PDB entry 4QVW | X-ray diffraction, 3.00 A resolution | chains B and C of the 28 polymer chains in the assembly

[Chain B]
Name: Proteasome subunit alpha type-3
Source organism: Saccharomyces cerevisiae
Notes: EC 3.4.25.1
UniProt: P23638 (PSA3_YEAST); residues 0-257 here correspond to UniProt positions 1-258 (UniProt number = residue number + 1)
Amino-acid sequence (258 residues; numbered 0 to 257; the number before each row is that of its first residue; numbering starts at 0):
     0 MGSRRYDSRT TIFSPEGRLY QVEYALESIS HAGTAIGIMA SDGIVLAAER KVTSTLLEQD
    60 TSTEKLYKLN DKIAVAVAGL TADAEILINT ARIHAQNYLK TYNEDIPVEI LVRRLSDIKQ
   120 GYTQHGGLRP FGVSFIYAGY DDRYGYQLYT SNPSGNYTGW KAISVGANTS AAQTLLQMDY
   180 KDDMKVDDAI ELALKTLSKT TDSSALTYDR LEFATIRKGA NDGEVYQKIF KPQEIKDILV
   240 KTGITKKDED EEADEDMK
Not modelled in the structure: 0, 245-257

[Chain C]
Name: Proteasome subunit alpha type-4
Source organism: Saccharomyces cerevisiae
Notes: EC 3.4.25.1
UniProt: P40303 (PSA4_YEAST); residues -1 to 252 here correspond to UniProt positions 1-254 (UniProt number = residue number + 2)
Amino-acid sequence (254 residues; each row starts with the number of its first residue; numbers below 1 keep their minus sign (Met-1 is residue -1)):
    -1 MSGYDRALSI FSPDGHIFQV EYALEAVKRG TCAVGVKGKN CVVLGCERRS TLKLQDTRIT
    59 PSKVSKIDSH VVLSFSGLNA DSRILIEKAR VEAQSHRLTL EDPVTVEYLT RYVAGVQQRY
   119 TQSGGVRPFG VSTLIAGFDP RDDEPKLYQT EPSGIYSSWS AQTIGRNSKT VREFLEKNYD
   179 RKEPPATVEE CVKLTVRSLL EVVQTGAKNI EITVVKPDSD IVALSSEEIN QYVTQIEQEK
   239 QEQQEQDKKK KSNH
Not modelled in the structure: -1 to 0, 241-252

[Chain B / chain C interface]
Contacting residue pairs (76; chain B residue first):
  Arg3(B) - Arg4(C)  hydrogen bond (backbone-side chain)
  Asp6(B) - Tyr2(C)  hydrogen bond
  Asp6(B) - Arg4(C)  salt bridge
  Arg8(B) - Arg4(C)
  Thr10(B) - Leu6(C)
  Thr10(B) - Arg125(C)
  Ile11(B) - Leu6(C)  hydrophobic
  Ile11(B) - Gln17(C)
  Phe12(B) - Gln17(C)  hydrogen bond (backbone-side chain)
  Phe12(B) - Tyr20(C)  hydrophobic
  Phe12(B) - Ala21(C)  hydrophobic
  Phe12(B) - Leu76(C)  hydrophobic
  Phe12(B) - Arg125(C)
  Phe12(B) - Pro126(C)
  Phe12(B) - Gly128(C)
  Ser13(B) - Tyr20(C)
  Pro14(B) - Tyr20(C)  hydrophobic
  Pro14(B) - Glu23(C)
  Glu15(B) - Glu23(C)
  Glu15(B) - Arg27(C)  hydrogen bond (backbone-side chain)
  Gly16(B) - Tyr20(C)
  Gly16(B) - Glu23(C)
  Gly16(B) - Ala24(C)
  Gly16(B) - Arg27(C)  hydrogen bond (backbone-side chain)
  Arg17(B) - Arg27(C)
  Leu18(B) - Arg125(C)
  Met38(B) - Asp54(C)
  Met38(B) - Arg56(C)
  Arg112(B) - Arg81(C)
  Ser115(B) - Arg81(C)  hydrogen bond (backbone-side chain)
  Asp116(B) - Arg81(C)  salt bridge
  Asp116(B) - Ile82(C)
  Gln119(B) - Ala78(C)
  Gln119(B) - Asp79(C)
  Gln119(B) - Ile82(C)
  Thr122(B) - Arg125(C)  hydrogen bond (backbone-side chain)
  Gln123(B) - Tyr118(C)
  Gln123(B) - Gly123(C)
  Gln123(B) - Val124(C)
  Gln123(B) - Arg125(C)  hydrogen bond (backbone-backbone)
  Gln123(B) - Pro126(C)
  Gln123(B) - Phe127(C)
  His124(B) - Gly123(C)
  His124(B) - Val124(C)
  Gly125(B) - Tyr2(C)
  Gly125(B) - Gly123(C)
  Gly126(B) - Tyr2(C)
  Tyr143(B) - Arg56(C)  hydrogen bond (backbone-side chain)
  Tyr143(B) - Ile57(C)  hydrophobic
  Tyr145(B) - Arg56(C)  hydrogen bond (backbone-side chain)
  Gln146(B) - Ile57(C)
  Leu147(B) - Ile57(C)
  Tyr148(B) - Ile57(C)
  Ser153(B) - Ala78(C)
  Gly154(B) - Ala78(C)
  Gly154(B) - Arg81(C)  hydrogen bond (backbone-side chain)
  Asn155(B) - Asn77(C)
  Asn155(B) - Ala78(C)
  Tyr156(B) - Pro59(C)  hydrophobic
  Tyr156(B) - Arg81(C)
  Gly158(B) - Gln53(C)
  Gly158(B) - Asp54(C)  hydrogen bond (backbone-backbone)
  Gly158(B) - Ile57(C)
  Gly158(B) - Thr58(C)  hydrogen bond (backbone-side chain)
  Trp159(B) - Leu50(C)  hydrophobic
  Trp159(B) - Lys51(C)
  Trp159(B) - Leu52(C)
  Trp159(B) - Gln53(C)
  Trp159(B) - Asp54(C)
  Lys160(B) - Leu52(C)  hydrogen bond (backbone-backbone)
  Lys160(B) - Gln53(C)
  Lys160(B) - Asp54(C)
  Ala161(B) - Leu52(C)  hydrogen bond (backbone-backbone)
  Gln172(B) - Leu52(C)
  Leu175(B) - Leu52(C)  hydrophobic
  Gln176(B) - Leu52(C)
Interface residues without a listed pair, chain B (41 interface residues in all): Glu108, Thr157, Tyr179

[In short]
41 residues of chain B and 31 residues of chain C are in contact, with 15 hydrogen bonds and 2 salt bridges.
Among the polar pairs are Asp6(B)-Arg4(C), Asp116(B)-Arg81(C) and Arg3(B)-Arg4(C).
Here chain B is Proteasome subunit alpha type-3 and chain C is Proteasome subunit alpha type-4, both from
Saccharomyces cerevisiae. Entry 4QVW (yCP beta5-A49S-mutant in complex with bortezomib) was determined by
X-ray diffraction together with 4QUX, 4QUY, 4QV0, 4QV1, 4QV3, 4QV4 and 42 further entries from the same study.
